Entry 5UWO (X-ray diffraction, 2.35 A resolution); this record covers chains C and D of the 4 polymer chains in the assembly.

[Chain C]
Molecule: Exportin-1
Source organism: Saccharomyces cerevisiae
UniProt: P30822 (XPO1_YEAST); numbering as in UniProt; present here: 1-376, 414-1058
Sequence (1024 residues; row label = number of the first residue in the row; note: 37 numbers in that range are skipped by the numbering (no residue carries them; nothing is unmodelled there); numbers below 1 keep their minus sign (Gly-2 is residue -2)):
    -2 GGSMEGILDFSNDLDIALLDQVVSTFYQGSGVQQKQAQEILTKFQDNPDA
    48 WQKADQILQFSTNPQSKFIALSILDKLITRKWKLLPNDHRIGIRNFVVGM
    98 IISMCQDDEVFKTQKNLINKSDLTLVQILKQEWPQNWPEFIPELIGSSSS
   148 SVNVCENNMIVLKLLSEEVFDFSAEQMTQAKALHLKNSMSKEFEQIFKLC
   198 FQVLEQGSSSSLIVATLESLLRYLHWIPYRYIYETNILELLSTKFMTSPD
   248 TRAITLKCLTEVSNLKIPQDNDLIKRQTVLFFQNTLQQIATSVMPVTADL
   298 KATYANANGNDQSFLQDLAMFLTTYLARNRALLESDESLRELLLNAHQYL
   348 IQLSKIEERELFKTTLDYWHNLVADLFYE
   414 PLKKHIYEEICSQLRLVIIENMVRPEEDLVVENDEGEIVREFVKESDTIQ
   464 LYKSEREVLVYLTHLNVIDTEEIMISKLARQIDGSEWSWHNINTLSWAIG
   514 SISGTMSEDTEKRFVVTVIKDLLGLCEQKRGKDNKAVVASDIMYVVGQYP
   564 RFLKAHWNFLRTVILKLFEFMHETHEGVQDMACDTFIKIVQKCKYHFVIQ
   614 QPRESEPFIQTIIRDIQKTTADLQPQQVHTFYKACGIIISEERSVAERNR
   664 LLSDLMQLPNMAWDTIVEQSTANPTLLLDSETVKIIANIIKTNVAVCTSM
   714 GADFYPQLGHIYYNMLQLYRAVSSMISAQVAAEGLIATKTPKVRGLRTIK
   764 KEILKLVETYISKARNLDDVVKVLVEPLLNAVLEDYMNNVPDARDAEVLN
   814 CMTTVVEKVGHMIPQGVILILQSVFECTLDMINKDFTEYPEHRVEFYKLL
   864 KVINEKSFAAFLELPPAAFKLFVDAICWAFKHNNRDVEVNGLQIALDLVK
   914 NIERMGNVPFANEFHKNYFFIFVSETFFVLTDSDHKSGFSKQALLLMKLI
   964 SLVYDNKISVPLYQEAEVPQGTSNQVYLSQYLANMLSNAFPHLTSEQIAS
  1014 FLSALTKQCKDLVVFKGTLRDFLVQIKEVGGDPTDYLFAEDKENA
Disordered / not traced: -2 to -1, 440-460, 1054-1058
Sequence notes: expression tag (-2 to 0); conflict Asp441 (Val in P30822), Gly537 (Asp in P30822), Cys539 (Thr in P30822), Glu540 (Val in P30822), Gln541 (Lys in P30822), Cys1022 (Tyr in P30822)

[Chain D]
Molecule: Engineered FMRP-1b peptide
Source organism: Homo sapiens
Sequence (20 residues; numbered 1 to 20; the number before each row is that of its first residue):
     1 GGSYLKEVDQLRALERLQID
Disordered / not traced: 1-10

[Chain C / chain D interface]
Residue-residue contacts - 24 pairs, chain C then chain D:
  Val529(C) with Leu11(D)
  Ile532(C) with Leu11(D), hydrophobic
  Lys533(C) with Leu11(D)
  Leu536(C) with Leu14(D)
  Cys539(C) with Leu17(D), hydrophobic; Gln18(D)
  Gly544(C) with Asp20(D)
  Lys545(C) with Ile19(D)
  Lys548(C) with Gln18(D); Asp20(D)
  Asn571(C) with Arg12(D)
  Phe572(C) with Leu11(D), hydrophobic; Arg12(D); Leu14(D), hydrophobic
  Thr575(C) with Arg12(D); Leu14(D); Glu15(D)
  Val576(C) with Leu14(D), hydrophobic
  Lys579(C) with Leu14(D); Glu15(D), hydrogen bond (side chain-backbone); Arg16(D); Leu17(D), hydrogen bond (side chain-backbone); Gln18(D)
  Phe583(C) with Leu17(D), hydrophobic
Also at the interface, not in a pair above, chain C (21 interface residues in all): Arg543, Ala549, Ala552, Ile555, Glu582, Glu586, Val591
Also at the interface, not in a pair above, chain D (10 interface residues in all): Ala13
The authors on this interface:
  - interface residues, chain C: Lys579(C)

[Summary]
21 residues of chain C and 10 residues of chain D are in contact, with 2 hydrogen bonds. Polar contacts
include Lys579(C)-Glu15(D) and Lys579(C)-Leu17(D). From the paper: the interface residue Lys579(C).
Chain C is Exportin-1 (Saccharomyces cerevisiae) and chain D is Engineered FMRP-1b peptide (Homo sapiens); the
structure, Crystal Structure of Engineered FMRP-1b NES Peptide in complex with CRM1-Ran-RanBP1, was determined
by X-ray diffraction together with 5UWH, 5UWI, 5UWJ, 5UWP, 5UWQ, 5UWR and 4 further entries from the same
study.
